8J09 - chains A and B; structure by X-ray diffraction, 2.61 A resolution.

[Chain A]
Protein: DNA replication regulator SLD3
From: Saccharomyces cerevisiae S288C
UniProt: P53135 (SLD3_YEAST); numbering as in UniProt (aligned over 154-420)
Sequence (267 residues; numbered 154 to 420; the number before each row is that of its first residue):
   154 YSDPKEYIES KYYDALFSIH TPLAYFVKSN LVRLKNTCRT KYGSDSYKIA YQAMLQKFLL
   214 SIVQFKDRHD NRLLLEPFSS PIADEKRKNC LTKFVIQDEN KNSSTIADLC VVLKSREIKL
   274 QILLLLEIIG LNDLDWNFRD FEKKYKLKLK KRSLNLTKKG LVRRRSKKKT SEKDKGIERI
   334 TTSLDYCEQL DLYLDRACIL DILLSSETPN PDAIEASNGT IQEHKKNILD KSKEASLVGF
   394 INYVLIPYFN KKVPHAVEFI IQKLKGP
Not modelled in the structure: 317-336, 364-369
Reported in the primary citation:
  - conformationally variable residues (order/disorder transition): Phe294 to Arg316
  - mutagenesis - I352Y: unchanged growth
  - mutagenesis - D344R/D348R, I352E/I355E/L356E, I352S/I355S/L356S: abolished growth

[Chain B]
Protein: Cell division control protein 45
From: Saccharomyces cerevisiae S288C
UniProt: Q08032 (CDC45_YEAST); residues 1-650 here = UniProt positions 1-650
Sequence (650 residues; row label = number of the first residue in the row):
     1 MYYGISQFSE AYNKILRNSS SHSSCQLVIF VSCLNIDALC ATKMLSLLFK KQLVQSQIVP
    61 IFGYSELRRH YSQLDDNINS LLLVGFGGVI DLEAFLEIDP QEYVIDTDEK SGEQSFRRDI
   121 YVLDAHRPWN LDNIFGSQII QCFDDGTVDD TLGEQKEAYY KLLELDEESG DDELSGDEND
   181 NNGGDDEATD ADEVTDEDEE DEDETISNKR GNSSIGPNDL SKRKQRKKQI HEYEGVLEEY
   241 YSQGTTVVNS ISAQIYSLLS AIGETNLSNL WLNILGTTSL DIAYAQVYNR LYPLLQDEVK
   301 RLTPSSRNSV KTPDTLTLNI QPDYYLFLLR HSSLYDSFYY SNYVNAKLSL WNENGKKRLH
   361 KMFARMGIPL STAQETWLYM DHSIKRELGI IFDKNLDRYG LQDIIRDGFV RTLGYRGSIS
   421 ASEFVEALTA LLEVGNSTDK DSVKINNDNN DDTDGEEEED NSAQKLTNLR KRWVSNFWLS
   481 WDALDDRKVE LLNRGIQLAQ DLQRAIFNTG VAILEKKLIK HLRIYRLCVL QDGPDLDLYR
   541 NPLTLLRLGN WLIECCAESE DKQLLPMVLA SIDENTDTYL VAGLTPRYPR GLDTIHTKKP
   601 ILNNFSMAFQ QITAETDAKV RIDNFESSII EIRREDLSPF LEKLTLSGLL
Not modelled in the structure: 106-110, 166-227, 306-310, 438-460
Curated features (UniProtKB/Swiss-Prot):
  - modified residue: Thr453 (Phosphothreonine)
Reported in the primary citation:
  - conformationally variable residues (helix shift, loop rearrangement, order/disorder transition): Asp219 to His231, Leu527 to Val529, Ile595 to Asn604, Phe605 to Glu615
  - mutagenesis - S242P: decreased growth
  - mutagenesis - G367D, W481R, R523A: unchanged binding to DNA replication regulator SLD3 (chain A)

[Interface between chain A and chain B]
Residue-residue contacts (72):
  Ile215(A) with Leu646(B), hydrophobic
  Lys219(A) with Pro639(B); Glu642(B), salt bridge
  Lys267(A) with Glu642(B), salt bridge
  Phe294(A) with Arg523(B)
  Glu295(A) with Asp561(B)
  Tyr298(A) with Arg523(B)
  Lys299(A) with Ile601(B)
  Lys301(A) with Leu649(B)
  Leu302(A) with Ile601(B); Leu602(B)
  Lys303(A) with Glu239(B); Ile601(B)
  Arg305(A) with Ile524(B); Thr645(B), hydrogen bond (side chain-backbone); Leu646(B); Ser647(B), hydrogen bond (side chain-backbone); Gly648(B); Leu649(B)
  Ser306(A) with Ser242(B); Ile601(B); Leu602(B); Asn604(B), hydrogen bond
  Leu307(A) with Glu238(B); Glu239(B); Ser242(B)
  Asn308(A) with Gly648(B), hydrogen bond (side chain-backbone)
  Leu309(A) with Asn604(B); Met607(B); Ala608(B), hydrophobic; Gln611(B), hydrogen bond (backbone-side chain); Gly648(B)
  Thr310(A) with Glu238(B); Tyr241(B); Ser242(B), hydrogen bond; Asn604(B)
  Lys311(A) with Glu238(B), salt bridge
  Lys312(A) with Gln611(B), hydrogen bond
  Leu314(A) with Leu237(B); Glu238(B); Tyr241(B), hydrophobic
  Val315(A) with Glu234(B)
  Glu341(A) with Leu649(B)
  Asp344(A) with Arg523(B), salt bridge
  Leu345(A) with Thr645(B); Leu646(B), hydrophobic; Leu649(B), hydrophobic
  Asp348(A) with Leu522(B); Arg523(B), hydrogen bond (side chain-backbone)
  Arg349(A) with Glu642(B), salt bridge; Leu646(B)
  Ile352(A) with Leu522(B), hydrophobic; Tyr525(B); Leu641(B); Glu642(B); Thr645(B)
  Ile355(A) with Lys520(B); Leu527(B), hydrophobic; Val529(B), hydrophobic
  Leu356(A) with Val529(B), hydrophobic; Leu637(B), hydrophobic; Ser638(B)
  Ser359(A) with Val529(B); Tyr579(B)
  Thr361(A) with Gln531(B)
  Phe412(A) with Arg523(B)
  Lys416(A) with His521(B), hydrogen bond (side chain-backbone); Leu522(B); Arg523(B)
  Leu417(A) with Lys520(B)
  Pro420(A) with His521(B); Lys562(B)
Interface residues without a listed pair, chain A (38 interface residues in all): Val216, Lys304, Cys351, Glu360
Interface residues without a listed pair, chain B (39 interface residues in all): Glu574, Arg634, Lys643, Leu644, Leu650
Interface features reported in the paper:
  - residue pairs: Leu307(A)-Ser242(B), Thr310(A)-Ser242(B), Asp344(A)-Arg523(B) (water-mediated contact), Asp348(A)-Arg523(B) (water-mediated contact)
  - interface residues, chain A: Leu337(A), Ile352(A), Ile355(A), Leu356(A)
  - hot spots on chain A (mutagenesis) - I352Y: decreased binding to Cell division control protein 45 (chain B)
  - hot spots on chain A (mutagenesis) - I352E/I355E/L356E, I352S/I355S/L356S: abolished binding to Cell division control protein 45 (chain B)
  - interface residues, chain B: Glu232(B), Lys520(B), Leu522(B), Leu527(B), Val529(B), Leu637(B), Leu641(B), Leu646(B)
  - hot spots on chain B (mutagenesis) - L522E/L527E/V529E, L522S/L527S/V529S, L637E/L641E, L637S/L641S: abolished binding to DNA replication regulator SLD3 (chain A)

[In short]
38 residues of chain A face 39 of chain B across their interface; the contacts include 9 hydrogen bonds and 5
salt bridges. Polar pairs include Lys219(A)-Glu642(B), Lys267(A)-Glu642(B) and Lys311(A)-Glu238(B). The
authors report contacts between Leu307(A) and Ser242(B) and Thr310(A) and Ser242(B); water-mediated contacts
between Asp344(A) and Arg523(B) and Asp348(A) and Arg523(B). The paper reports that L522E/L527E/V529E,
L522S/L527S/V529S and L637E/L641E of chain B, among others, abolish binding to DNA replication regulator SLD3
(chain A); interface residues Leu337(A), Ile352(A) and Glu232(B) among others; 12 substitutions were tested in
all.
Chain A is DNA replication regulator SLD3 and chain B is Cell division control protein 45, both from
Saccharomyces cerevisiae S288C; the structure, Crystal structure of the Sld3 Cdc45-binding-domain, in complex
with Cdc45, was determined by X-ray diffraction.
